PDB entry 8HPO | electron microscopy, 2.60 A resolution | chains G and B of the 11 polymer chains in the assembly

# Chain G
Protein: Histone deacetylase RPD3
From: Saccharomyces cerevisiae (strain ATCC 204508 / S288c)
Notes: EC 3.5.1.98
UniProt: P32561 (RPD3_YEAST); residue numbers follow UniProt; this construct covers 1-433
Amino-acid sequence (433 residues; each row starts with the number of its first residue):
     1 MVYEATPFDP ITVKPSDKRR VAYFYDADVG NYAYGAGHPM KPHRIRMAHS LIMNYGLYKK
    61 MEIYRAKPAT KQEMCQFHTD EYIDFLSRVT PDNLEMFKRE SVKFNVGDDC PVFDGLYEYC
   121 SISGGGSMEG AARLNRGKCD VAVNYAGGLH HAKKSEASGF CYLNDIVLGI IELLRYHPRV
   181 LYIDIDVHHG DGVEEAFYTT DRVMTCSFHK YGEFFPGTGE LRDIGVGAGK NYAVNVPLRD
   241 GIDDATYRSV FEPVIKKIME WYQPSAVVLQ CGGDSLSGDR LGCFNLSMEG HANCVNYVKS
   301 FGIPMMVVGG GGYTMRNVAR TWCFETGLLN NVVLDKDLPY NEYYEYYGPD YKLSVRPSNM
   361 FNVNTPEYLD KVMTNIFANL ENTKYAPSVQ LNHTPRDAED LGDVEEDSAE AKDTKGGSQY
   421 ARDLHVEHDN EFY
Unresolved in the structure: 1, 387-433
Ion coordination: K+ site 1: D184, D186, H188, S207; Zn2+: D186, H188, D274; K+ site 2: F197, V203, T205, Y232
UniProt features mapped onto this chain:
  - motif: R320 to Y340 (ESA1-RPD3 motif)
  - active site: H151
  - modified residue: T394 (Phosphothreonine), S408 (Phosphoserine)
  - mutagenesis: H150 (H150A: Impairs histone deacetylase activity and transcription repression), H151 (H151A: Impairs histone deacetylase activity and transcription repression), H188 (H188A: Impairs histone deacetylase activity and transcription repression), W322 (W322A: Strongly reduces HDAC activity), E325 (E325A: Strongly reduces HDAC activity), G327 (G327A: Strongly reduces HDAC activity), L328 (L328A: Strongly reduces HDAC activity), L329 (L329A: Strongly reduces HDAC activity), V332 (V332A: Strongly reduces HDAC activity), L334 (L334A: Strongly reduces HDAC activity), D335 (D335A: Strongly reduces HDAC activity), L338 (L338A: Strongly reduces HDAC activity), 1 further mutagenesis entry in UniProt

# Chain B
Protein: Transcriptional regulatory protein SIN3
From: Saccharomyces cerevisiae (strain ATCC 204508 / S288c)
UniProt: P22579 (SIN3_YEAST); residues 1-1536 here = UniProt positions 1-1536
Amino-acid sequence (1536 residues; numbered 1 to 1536; the number before each row is that of its first residue):
     1 MSQVWHNSNS QSNDVATSND ATGSNERNEK EPSLQGNKPG FVQQQQRITL PSLSALSTKE
    61 EDRRDSNGQQ ALTSHAAHIL GYPPPHSNAM PSIATDSALK QPHEYHPRPK SSSSSPSINA
   121 SLMNAGPAPL PTVGAASFSL SRFDNPLPIK APVHTEEPKS YNGLQEEEKA TQRPQDCKEV
   181 PAGVQPADAP DPSSNHADAN DDNNNNENSH DEDADYRPLN VKDALSYLEQ VKFQFSSRPD
   241 IYNLFLDIMK DFKSQAIDTP GVIERVSTLF RGYPILIQGF NTFLPQGYRI ECSSNPDDPI
   301 RVTTPMGTTT VNNNISPSGR GTTDAQELGS FPESDGNGVQ QPSNVPMVPS SVYQSEQNQD
   361 QQQSLPLLAT SSGLPSIQQP EMPAHRQIPQ SQSLVPQEDA KKNVDVEFSQ AISYVNKIKT
   421 RFADQPDIYK HFLEILQTYQ REQKPINEVY AQVTHLFQNA PDLLEDFKKF LPDSSASANQ
   481 QVQHAQQHAQ QQHEAQMHAQ AQAQAQAQAQ VEQQKQQQQF LYPASGYYGH PSNRGIPQQN
   541 LPPIGSFSPP TNGSTVHEAY QDQQHMQPPH FMPLPSIVQH GPNMVHQGIA NENPPLSDLR
   601 TSLTEQYAPS SIQHQQQHPQ SISPIANTQY GDIPVRPEID LDPSIVPVVP EPTEPIENNI
   661 SLNEEVTFFE KAKRYIGNKH LYTEFLKILN LYSQDILDLD DLVEKVDFYL GSNKELFTWF
   721 KNFVGYQEKT KCIENIVHEK HRLDLDLCEA FGPSYKRLPK SDTFMPCSGR DDMCWEVLND
   781 EWVGHPVWAS EDSGFIAHRK NQYEETLFKI EEERHEYDFY IESNLRTIQC LETIVNKIEN
   841 MTENEKANFK LPPGLGHTSM TIYKKVIRKV YDKERGFEII DALHEHPAVT APVVLKRLKQ
   901 KDEEWRRAQR EWNKVWRELE QKVFFKSLDH LGLTFKQADK KLLTTKQLIS EISSIKVDQT
   961 NKKIHWLTPK PKSQLDFDFP DKNIFYDILC LADTFITHTT AYSNPDKERL KDLLKYFISL
  1021 FFSISFEKIE ESLYSHKQNV SESSGSDDGS SIASRKRPYQ QEMSLLDILH RSRYQKLKRS
  1081 NDEDGKVPQL SEPPEEEPNT IEEEELIDEE AKNPWLTGNL VEEANSQGII QNRSIFNLFA
  1141 NTNIYIFFRH WTTIYERLLE IKQMNERVTK EINTRSTVTF AKDLDLLSSQ LSEMGLDFVG
  1201 EDAYKQVLRL SRRLINGDLE HQWFEESLRQ AYNNKAFKLY TIDKVTQSLV KHAHTLMTDA
  1261 KTAEIMALFV KDRNASTTSA KDQIIYRLQV RSHMSNTENM FRIEFDKRTL HVSIQYIALD
  1321 DLTLKEPKAD EDKWKYYVTS YALPHPTEGI PHEKLKIPFL ERLIEFGQDI DGTEVDEEFS
  1381 PEGISVSTLK IKIQPITYQL HIENGSYDVF TRKATNKYPT IANDNTQKGM VSQKKELISK
  1441 FLDCAVGLRN NLDEAQKLSM QKKWENLKDS IAKTSAGNQG IESETEKGKI TKQEQSDNLD
  1501 SSTASVLPAS ITTVPQDDNI ETTGNTESSD KGAKIQ
Unresolved in the structure: 1-642, 1042-1062, 1071-1128, 1178-1186, 1344-1536
UniProt features mapped onto this chain:
  - modified residue: S137 (Phosphoserine), T303 (Phosphothreonine), T304 (Phosphothreonine), S316 (Phosphoserine), S1046 (Phosphoserine)

# How chain G and chain B interact
Pairs across the interface (81):
  N31(G) - E822(B)
  N31(G) - R826(B)  hydrogen bond
  A33(G) - F819(B)  hydrophobic
  G37(G) - E812(B)
  K41(G) - E812(B)  salt bridge
  K41(G) - H815(B)
  H43(G) - H815(B)
  R46(G) - E822(B)  salt bridge
  Q72(G) - S768(B)  hydrogen bond
  Q72(G) - G769(B)
  C75(G) - C767(B)
  C75(G) - S768(B)
  C75(G) - G769(B)  hydrogen bond (backbone-backbone)
  Q76(G) - G769(B)
  Q76(G) - R770(B)  hydrogen bond (backbone-side chain)
  Q76(G) - C774(B)
  F77(G) - R770(B)  hydrogen bond (backbone-side chain)
  F77(G) - L778(B)  hydrophobic
  H78(G) - C767(B)  hydrogen bond (backbone-side chain)
  T79(G) - M765(B)
  T79(G) - C767(B)
  D80(G) - M765(B)
  D80(G) - P766(B)
  D80(G) - C767(B)
  D80(G) - S768(B)
  E81(G) - M765(B)
  D114(G) - S859(B)  hydrogen bond (backbone-side chain)
  D114(G) - T861(B)  hydrogen bond
  G115(G) - S859(B)  hydrogen bond (backbone-side chain)
  K154(G) - R770(B)
  K154(G) - D780(B)  salt bridge
  V167(G) - L778(B)  hydrophobic
  I171(G) - M773(B)  hydrophobic
  I171(G) - C774(B)  hydrophobic
  I171(G) - L778(B)  hydrophobic
  R175(G) - D771(B)  salt bridge
  R175(G) - M773(B)
  R175(G) - C774(B)  hydrogen bond
  E194(G) - Y755(B)  hydrogen bond
  E195(G) - Y755(B)
  E195(G) - V783(B)
  A196(G) - N779(B)
  Y198(G) - Y755(B)
  T199(G) - N779(B)
  T200(G) - V777(B)
  R202(G) - M773(B)
  P216(G) - P786(B)
  G217(G) - W788(B)
  T218(G) - S754(B)
  E220(G) - P753(B)
  R222(G) - P753(B)
  D223(G) - P753(B)
  D223(G) - S754(B)  hydrogen bond (side chain-backbone)
  G225(G) - F751(B)
  V226(G) - W782(B)  hydrophobic
  D240(G) - H798(B)
  G278(G) - F808(B)
  D279(G) - K800(B)  hydrogen bond (backbone-side chain)
  D279(G) - F808(B)
  R280(G) - K800(B)
  R280(G) - F808(B)
  R280(G) - E812(B)  salt bridge
  C283(G) - H798(B)
  T314(G) - E811(B)
  M315(G) - E811(B)  hydrogen bond (backbone-side chain)
  R316(G) - E811(B)
  E345(G) - R814(B)
  E345(G) - N913(B)
  Y346(G) - R814(B)
  Y346(G) - D818(B)  hydrogen bond
  P349(G) - E920(B)
  P349(G) - F924(B)
  R356(G) - F925(B)
  S358(G) - L928(B)
  N359(G) - L928(B)  hydrogen bond (backbone-backbone)
  N359(G) - D929(B)
  N359(G) - H930(B)  hydrogen bond (side chain-backbone)
  N359(G) - L931(B)  hydrogen bond (side chain-backbone)
  N359(G) - N1234(B)
  M360(G) - H798(B)
  V363(G) - F795(B)  hydrophobic
Interface residues without a listed pair, chain G (67 interface residues in all): G30, A36, H38, E118, L174, D191, F197, G212, E213, F214, K230, R239, G282, G348, Y351, P357
Interface residues without a listed pair, chain B (56 interface residues in all): G784, E791, S793, I796, E804, L807, T858, I862, K865, R917, Q921, G932

# Summary
The interface between chain G and chain B involves 67 residues on one side and 56 on the other, with 18
hydrogen bonds and 5 salt bridges. Among the polar pairs are K41(G)-E812(B), R46(G)-E822(B) and
K154(G)-D780(B).
Chain G is Histone deacetylase RPD3 and chain B is Transcriptional regulatory protein SIN3, both from
Saccharomyces cerevisiae (strain ATCC 204508 / S288c); the structure, Cryo-EM structure of a SIN3/HDAC complex
from budding yeast, was determined by electron microscopy.
